PDB entry 8ABE | electron microscopy, 2.30 A resolution | chains F and D of the 20 polymer chains in the assembly

== Chain F ==
Name: YALI0F24673p
Organism: Yarrowia lipolytica
Reference sequence: Q6C0H4 (Q6C0H4_YARLI); residues 11-147 here correspond to UniProt positions 1-137 (UniProt number = residue number - 10)
Amino-acid sequence (137 residues; numbered 11 to 147; the number before each row is that of its first residue):
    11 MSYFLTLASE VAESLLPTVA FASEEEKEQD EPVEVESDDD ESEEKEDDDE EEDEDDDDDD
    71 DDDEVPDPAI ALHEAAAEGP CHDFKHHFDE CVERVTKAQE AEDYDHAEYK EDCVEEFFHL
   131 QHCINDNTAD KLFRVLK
Unresolved in the structure: 11-75, 147
Disulfide bonds: Cys91-Cys133, Cys101-Cys123

== Chain D ==
Name: YALI0A17468p
Organism: Yarrowia lipolytica
Reference sequence: Q6CGP7 (Q6CGP7_YARLI); numbering as in UniProt (aligned over 1-330)
Amino-acid sequence (330 residues; each row starts with the number of its first residue):
     1 MRRRRIGVWP ENRRVSRLWV SLSPRSCVTC PVPTNQNPPI NNHHTPILTQ MFKAIPLRQA
    61 LLGISSAVCA GATTTYYYTT KAEAMTAAEH GLHPAEYPWP QNGMLSTFDH ASLRRGYQVY
   121 KEVCAACHSL DRIAWRNLVG VTHTTDEAKA FAEELEYDDE PDDEGNPRKR PGKLADYIPG
   181 PYPNEQAARA ANQGALPPDL SLIAKARHGG ADYIFALLTG YPDEPPAGVV LAPGMNYNPY
   241 FPGGGIGMAR TLFDGVVEYE DGTPATTSQM AKDVAAFLTW AAEPEHDERK KLGLKAIIVI
   301 SAMLGLSVYI KKFKWSPIKN RKFIYNPPKN
Unresolved in the structure: 1-84, 329-330
Metal / ion sites: heme c Fe: His128, Met248
Residues lining bound ligands:
  - heme c (HEC): Val119, Val123, Cys124, Cys127, His128, Asn192, Ala195, Leu196, Pro197, Pro198, Leu200, Ile203, Arg207, Tyr213, Ile214, Leu217, Leu218, Phe241, Ile246, Gly247, Met248, Thr251, Leu252, Val274, Leu278
  - phosphatidylethanolamine (PTY): Leu292, Lys295, Ala296, Val299, Ile300, Met303

== Interface between chain F and chain D ==
Residue-residue contacts (40; chain F residue first):
  Pro76(F) - Thr266(D)
  Asp77(F) - Asp254(D)
  Asp77(F) - Thr266(D)
  Asp77(F) - Thr267(D)
  Asp77(F) - Ser268(D)  hydrogen bond (side chain-backbone)
  Pro78(F) - Thr266(D)
  Ala79(F) - Ser268(D)
  Val102(F) - Ala227(D)  hydrophobic
  Val105(F) - Ala227(D)
  Val105(F) - Gly228(D)
  Gln109(F) - Gly228(D)
  Asp122(F) - Ala227(D)
  Cys123(F) - Ala227(D)  hydrogen bond (backbone-backbone)
  Val124(F) - Ala88(D)  hydrophobic
  Val124(F) - Val229(D)  hydrophobic
  Val124(F) - Tyr237(D)
  Phe127(F) - Pro226(D)  hydrophobic
  Phe127(F) - Pro239(D)  hydrophobic
  Phe128(F) - Ala87(D)
  Phe128(F) - Ala88(D)
  Phe128(F) - Gly91(D)
  Phe128(F) - Leu92(D)
  Phe128(F) - Tyr237(D)
  Phe128(F) - Pro239(D)
  Gln131(F) - Leu92(D)
  His132(F) - His93(D)  hydrogen bond
  Asn135(F) - Ala95(D)
  Asn135(F) - Tyr240(D)  hydrogen bond
  Ala139(F) - Ala95(D)  hydrophobic
  Ala139(F) - Tyr97(D)  hydrophobic
  Asp140(F) - Pro98(D)
  Leu142(F) - Phe215(D)  hydrophobic
  Leu142(F) - Ser268(D)
  Phe143(F) - Tyr97(D)  hydrophobic
  Phe143(F) - Pro98(D)  hydrophobic
  Phe143(F) - Trp99(D)  hydrophobic
  Phe143(F) - Phe215(D)  hydrophobic
  Phe143(F) - Lys272(D)
  Leu146(F) - Gln269(D)
  Leu146(F) - Lys272(D)
Interface residues without a listed pair, chain F (23 interface residues in all): Phe98, Thr106, Glu121
Interface residues without a listed pair, chain D (25 interface residues in all): Glu96, Pro222

== Summary ==
The interface between chain F and chain D involves 23 residues on one side and 25 on the other, with 4
hydrogen bonds. Polar pairs include Asp77(F)-Ser268(D), His132(F)-His93(D) and Asn135(F)-Tyr240(D). Ligands of
chain D: heme c and phosphatidylethanolamine.
Here chain F is YALI0F24673p and chain D is YALI0A17468p, both from Yarrowia lipolytica. Entry 8ABE (Complex
III2 from Yarrowia lipolytica, oxidised with ferricyanide, b-position) was determined by electron microscopy
together with 8AB6, 8AB7, 8AB8, 8AB9, 8ABA, 8ABB and 11 further entries from the same study.
